4YEK - chains A and B; structure by X-ray diffraction, 2.55 A resolution.

== Chain A (and B) ==
Name: Thymidine phosphorylase
Organism: Salmonella enterica subsp. enterica serovar Typhimurium
Notes: EC 2.4.2.4; chain B of this document is another copy of the same molecule, construct and numbering; everything in this record applies to it too
Reference sequence: Q7CP66 (TYPH_SALTY); numbering as in UniProt (aligned over 1-440)
Chain sequence (440 residues; row label = number of the first residue in the row):
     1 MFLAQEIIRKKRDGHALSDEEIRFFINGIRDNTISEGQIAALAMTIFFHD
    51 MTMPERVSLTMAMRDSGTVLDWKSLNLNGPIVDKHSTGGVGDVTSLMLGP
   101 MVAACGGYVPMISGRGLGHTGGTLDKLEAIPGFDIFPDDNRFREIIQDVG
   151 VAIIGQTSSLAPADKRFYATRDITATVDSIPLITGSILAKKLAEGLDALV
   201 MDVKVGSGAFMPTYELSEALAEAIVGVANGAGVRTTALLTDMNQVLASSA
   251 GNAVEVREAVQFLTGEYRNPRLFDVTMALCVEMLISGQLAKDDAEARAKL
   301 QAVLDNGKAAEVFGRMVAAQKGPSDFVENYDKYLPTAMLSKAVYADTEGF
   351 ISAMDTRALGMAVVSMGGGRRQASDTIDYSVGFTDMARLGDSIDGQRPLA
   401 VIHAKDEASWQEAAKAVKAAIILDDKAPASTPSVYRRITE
Ligand contacts:
  - thymidine (THM), molecule 1: His85, Ser86, Thr87, Tyr168, Arg171, Val177, Ile183, Ser186, Ile187, Phe210
  - thymidine (THM), molecule 2: Ser248, Ser249, Val254, Arg257, Glu258, Gln261, Glu266, Tyr267, Thr384, Asp385
Reported in the primary citation:
  - binding site for thymidine: Thr87, Tyr168, Ser248, Ser249, Arg257, Gln261, Tyr267

== Chain A / chain B interface ==
Residue-residue contacts - 27 pairs, chain A then chain B:
  Arg30(A) - Ala429(B)
  Asp31(A) - Ser430(B)
  Arg115(A) - Glu222(B)  salt bridge
  Pro131(A) - Phe48(B)
  Pro131(A) - His49(B)
  Gly132(A) - Phe48(B)  hydrogen bond (backbone-backbone)
  Phe136(A) - Glu215(B)
  Phe136(A) - Leu216(B)  hydrophobic
  Gly155(A) - Glu215(B)
  Gln156(A) - Glu215(B)
  Thr157(A) - Glu215(B)
  Ser158(A) - Tyr214(B)
  Ser158(A) - Glu215(B)  hydrogen bond
  Met338(A) - Ala16(B)
  Gln372(A) - Glu440(B)
  Ala373(A) - Glu222(B)
  Ser374(A) - Met53(B)
  Ser374(A) - Glu222(B)
  Ser374(A) - Val225(B)
  Ser374(A) - Gly226(B)
  Ser374(A) - Glu440(B)
  Thr376(A) - Met51(B)
  Thr376(A) - Thr52(B)
  Thr376(A) - Met53(B)
  Thr376(A) - Arg56(B)  hydrogen bond
  Ile377(A) - Thr52(B)
  Asp378(A) - Thr52(B)
Also at the interface, not in a pair above, chain A (20 interface residues in all): Lys165, Pro335, Asp375
Also at the interface, not in a pair above, chain B (21 interface residues in all): Gly14, His15, Thr213, Ala219, Thr439

== Overview ==
The interface between chain A and chain B involves 20 residues on one side and 21 on the other; the contacts
include 3 hydrogen bonds and 1 salt bridge. Polar pairs include Arg115(A)-Glu222(B), Ser158(A)-Glu215(B) and
Thr376(A)-Arg56(B). Bound to chain A: thymidine. The paper reports a binding site for thymidine at Thr87(A),
Tyr168(A) and Ser248(A) among others.
Both chains are Thymidine phosphorylase (Salmonella enterica subsp. enterica serovar Typhimurium). Entry 4YEK
(X-ray structure of the thymidine phosphorylase from Salmonella typhimurium in complex with thymidine) was
determined by X-ray diffraction (same publication as 4YYY and 4XR5).
